Entry 8A0W (X-ray diffraction, 2.33 A resolution); this record covers chains B and D of the 4 polymer chains in the assembly.

[Chain B]
Protein: Antitoxin HigA-2
From: Vibrio cholerae
Reference sequence: Q9KMA5 (HIGA2_VIBCH); numbering as in UniProt (aligned over 2-104)
Sequence (103 residues; row label = number of the first residue in the row):
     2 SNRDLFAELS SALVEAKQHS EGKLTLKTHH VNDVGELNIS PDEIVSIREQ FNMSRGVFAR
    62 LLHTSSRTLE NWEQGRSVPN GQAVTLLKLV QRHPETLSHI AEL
Unresolved in the structure: 2-36
Reported in the primary citation:
  - binding site for the 17-nt DNA strand (chain D): Arg-68, Asn-72, Arg-77
  - binding site for the 17-nt DNA strand: Arg-68, Glu-71, Asn-72, Arg-77
  - specificity-determining residues: Arg-68, Glu-71, Asn-72, Arg-77

[Chain D]
Molecule: 17-nt DNA strand
Sequence (17 nucleotides; each row starts with the number of its first residue):
     1 GTACGCACCA AGCGTAC

[How chain B and chain D interact]
Contacting residue pairs (17; chain B residue first):
  Ser-66(B) with DG12(D), sugar contact; DC13(D), hydrogen bond to the phosphate
  Arg-68(B) with DC13(D), base contact; DG14(D), hydrogen bond to the base; DT15(D), hydrogen bond to the base
  Thr-69(B) with DA11(D), sugar contact; DG12(D), hydrogen bond to the phosphate
  Asn-72(B) with DG12(D), hydrogen bond to the base; DC13(D), base contact
  Trp-73(B) with DA11(D), hydrogen bond to the phosphate
  Arg-77(B) with DA10(D), phosphate contact; DG12(D), hydrogen bond to the base; DC13(D), base contact
  Ser-78(B) with DA10(D), phosphate contact
  Val-79(B) with DA10(D), sugar contact; DA11(D), phosphate contact
  Asn-81(B) with DA11(D), hydrogen bond to the phosphate
Also at the interface, not in a pair above, chain B (10 interface residues in all): Pro-80

[In short]
10 residues of chain B face 6 of chain D across their interface; the contacts include 8 hydrogen bonds. Polar
contacts include Arg-68(B)/DG14(D), Arg-68(B)/DT15(D) and Asn-72(B)/DG12(D). From the paper: a binding site
for the 17-nt DNA strand at Arg-68(B), Glu-71(B) and Asn-72(B) among others; a binding site for the 17-nt DNA
strand (chain D) at Arg-68(B), Asn-72(B) and Arg-77(B).
Here chain B is Antitoxin HigA-2 (Vibrio cholerae) and chain D is a 17-nt DNA strand. Entry 8A0W (Crystal
structure of the HigA2 antitoxin in complex with operator DNA) was determined by X-ray diffraction.
